PDB entry 6I9I | X-ray diffraction, 1.98 A resolution | chains A and B of the 3 polymer chains in the assembly

Chain A:
Protein: RV-Gn1 Heavy chain
From: Oryctolagus cuniculus
Chain sequence (223 residues; each row starts with the number of its first residue):
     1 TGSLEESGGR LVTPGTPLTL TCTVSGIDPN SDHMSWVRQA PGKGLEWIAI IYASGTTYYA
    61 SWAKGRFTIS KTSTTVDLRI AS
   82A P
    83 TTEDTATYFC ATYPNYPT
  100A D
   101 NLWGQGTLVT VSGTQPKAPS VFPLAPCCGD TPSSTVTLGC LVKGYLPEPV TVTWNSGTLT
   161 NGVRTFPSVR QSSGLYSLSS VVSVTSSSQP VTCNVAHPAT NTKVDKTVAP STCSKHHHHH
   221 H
Unresolved in the structure: 129-132, 211-221
Disulfides: Cys-22/Cys-92, Cys-140/Cys-193

Chain B:
Protein: RV-Gn1 Light chain
From: Oryctolagus cuniculus
Chain sequence (217 residues; each row starts with the number of its first residue; a row labelled like 30A-30B holds insertion residues (30A, then the next letters in order)):
     2 TGMTQTPSPV SAAVGGTVTI NCQASQSVY
30A-30B NN
    31 YLLSWYQQKP GQPPKRLIYS ASTLASGVSS RFKGSGSGTQ FTLTISDVQC DDAATYYCLG
    91 SYDGN
95A-95D SADC
    96 LAFGGGTEVV VKGTPVAPTV LIFPPAADQV ATGTVTIVCV ANKYFPDVTV TWEVDGTTQT
   156 TGIENSKTPQ NSADCTYNLS STLTLTSTQY NSHKEYTCKV TQGTTSVVQS FNRGDCS
Unresolved in the structure: 212
Disulfides: Cys-23/Cys-88, Cys-80/Cys-170, Cys-134/Cys-193

How chain A and chain B interact:
Inter-chain disulfides: Cys-127(A)/Cys-211(B)
Contacting residue pairs - 64 pairs, chain A then chain B:
  Ser-35(A) with Leu-96(B)
  Val-37(A) with Phe-98(B), hydrophobic
  Gln-39(A) with Gln-38(B), hydrogen bond; Tyr-87(B), hydrogen bond
  Lys-43(A) with Tyr-87(B)
  Gly-44(A) with Tyr-87(B)
  Leu-45(A) with Pro-44(B), hydrophobic; Tyr-87(B); Phe-98(B)
  Trp-47(A) with Cys-95D(B), hydrophobic; Leu-96(B); Phe-98(B)
  Tyr-52(A) with Cys-95D(B), hydrogen bond
  Tyr-58(A) with Gly-94(B); Asn-95(B); Cys-95D(B), hydrophobic
  Ala-60(A) with Asp-95C(B)
  Ser-61(A) with Asp-95C(B), hydrogen bond (backbone-side chain)
  Phe-91(A) with Pro-43(B), hydrophobic
  Pro-96(A) with Ser-34(B); Tyr-36(B); Arg-46(B), hydrogen bond (backbone-side chain); Leu-89(B), hydrophobic; Leu-96(B), hydrophobic
  Asn-97(A) with Leu-32(B); Ser-91(B), hydrogen bond
  Tyr-98(A) with Arg-46(B), hydrogen bond (backbone-side chain)
  Pro-99(A) with Tyr-49(B)
  Thr-100(A) with Arg-46(B), hydrogen bond (backbone-side chain)
  Asn-101(A) with Tyr-36(B), hydrogen bond; Arg-46(B)
  Trp-103(A) with Tyr-36(B); Pro-44(B), hydrophobic; Phe-98(B), hydrophobic
  Gly-104(A) with Pro-43(B)
  Gln-105(A) with Pro-43(B)
  Phe-122(A) with Asp-123(B); Gln-124(B)
  Pro-123(A) with Ala-121(B)
  Leu-124(A) with Phe-118(B), hydrophobic; Val-133(B), hydrophobic
  Ala-125(A) with Phe-118(B); Pro-119(B)
  Cys-127(A) with Asp-210(B), hydrogen bond (side chain-backbone); Cys-211(B), disulfide
  Cys-128(A) with Cys-211(B), hydrogen bond (backbone-side chain)
  Thr-137(A) with Leu-116(B); Phe-118(B)
  Leu-141(A) with Thr-131(B)
  Lys-143(A) with Thr-129(B); Thr-131(B), hydrogen bond
  Arg-164(A) with Val-135(B); Asn-137(B), hydrogen bond; Asn-173(B), hydrogen bond
  Phe-166(A) with Ser-161(B); Thr-163(B); Asn-173(B); Leu-174(B); Ser-175(B)
  Pro-167(A) with Ser-161(B), hydrogen bond (backbone-side chain); Lys-162(B)
  Val-169(A) with Glu-159(B)
  Arg-170(A) with Glu-159(B)
  Gln-171(A) with Glu-159(B), hydrogen bond
Other interface residues (no listed pair), chain A (44 interface residues in all): Glu-46, Ile-50, Tyr-59, Asp-100A, Pro-126, Thr-165, Ser-179, Val-181
Other interface residues (no listed pair), chain B (43 interface residues in all): Leu-33, Ser-56, Gly-100, Ile-117, Thr-127, Ala-136

In short:
44 residues of chain A face 43 of chain B across their interface; the contacts include 1 disulfide bond and 16
hydrogen bonds. Polar contacts include Gln-39(A)/Gln-38(B), Gln-39(A)/Tyr-87(B) and Tyr-52(A)/Cys-95D(B).
Chain A is RV-Gn1 Heavy chain and chain B is RV-Gn1 Light chain, both from Oryctolagus cuniculus; the
structure, Rift valley fever virus Gn in complex with a neutralizing antibody fragment, was determined by
X-ray diffraction.
